PDB entry 1KQM | X-ray diffraction, 3.00 A resolution | chains B and C of the 3 polymer chains in the assembly

# Chain B
Protein: Myosin regulatory light chain
Source organism: Argopecten irradians
UniProtKB: P13543 (MLR_AEQIR); numbering as in UniProt (aligned over 1-156)
Chain sequence (156 residues; numbered 1 to 156; the number before each row is that of its first residue):
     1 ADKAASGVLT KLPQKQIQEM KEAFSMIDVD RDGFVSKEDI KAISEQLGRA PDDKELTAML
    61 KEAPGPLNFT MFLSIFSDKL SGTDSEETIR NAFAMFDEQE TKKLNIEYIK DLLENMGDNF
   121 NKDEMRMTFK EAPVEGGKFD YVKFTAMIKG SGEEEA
Disordered / not traced: 1-12, 155-156
Metal / ion sites: Mg2+: Asp28, Asp30, Asp32, Phe34, Asp39

# Chain C
Protein: Myosin essential light chain
Source organism: Argopecten irradians
UniProtKB: P07291 (MLE_AEQIR); residues 1-156 here = UniProt positions 1-156
Chain sequence (156 residues; each row starts with the number of its first residue):
     1 PKLSQDEIDD LKDVFELFDF WDGRDGAVDA FKLGDVCRCL GINPRNEDVF AVGGTHKMGE
    61 KSLPFEEFLP AYEGLMDCEQ GTFADYMEAF KTFDREGQGF ISGAELRHVL TALGERLSDE
   121 DVDEIIKLTD LQEDLEGNVK YEDFVKKVMA GPYPDK
Disordered / not traced: 1, 155-156
Metal / ion sites: Ca2+: Asp19, Asp22, Gly23, Asp25, Ala27

# How chain B and chain C interact
Residue-residue contacts - 9 pairs, chain B then chain C:
  Asn115(B) with Asp22(C)
  Met116(B) with Trp21(C); Asp22(C)
  Gly117(B) with Phe20(C), hydrogen bond (backbone-backbone); Gly23(C); Arg24(C), hydrogen bond (backbone-backbone)
  Asp118(B) with Arg24(C), salt bridge
  Asn119(B) with Gly23(C); Arg24(C)

# Summary
The chain B/chain C interface involves 5 residues from each chain; the contacts include 2 hydrogen bonds and 1
salt bridge. Polar pairs include Asp118(B)-Arg24(C), Gly117(B)-Phe20(C) and Gly117(B)-Arg24(C). Asp28(B),
Asp30(B), Asp32(B), Phe34(B) and Asp39(B) coordinate Mg2+.
Here chain B is Myosin regulatory light chain and chain C is Myosin essential light chain, both from
Argopecten irradians. Entry 1KQM (Scallop myosin S1-amppnp in the actin-detached conformation) was determined
by X-ray diffraction (same publication as 1KWO, 1L2O, 1KK7 and 1KK8).
